Entry 5X2H (X-ray diffraction, 2.30 A resolution); this record covers chains A and D of the 4 polymer chains in the assembly.

== Chain A ==
Protein: CRISPR-associated endonuclease Cas9
Source organism: Campylobacter jejuni subsp. jejuni serotype O:2 (strain ATCC 700819 / NCTC 11168)
UniProtKB: Q0P897 (CAS9_CAMJE); residue numbers follow UniProt; this construct covers 1-480, 642-984
Chain sequence (835 residues; numbered -5 to 984; 155 numbers in that range are skipped by the numbering (no residue carries them; nothing is unmodelled there); the number before each row is that of its first residue; numbers below 1 keep their minus sign (Ser-5 is residue -5)):
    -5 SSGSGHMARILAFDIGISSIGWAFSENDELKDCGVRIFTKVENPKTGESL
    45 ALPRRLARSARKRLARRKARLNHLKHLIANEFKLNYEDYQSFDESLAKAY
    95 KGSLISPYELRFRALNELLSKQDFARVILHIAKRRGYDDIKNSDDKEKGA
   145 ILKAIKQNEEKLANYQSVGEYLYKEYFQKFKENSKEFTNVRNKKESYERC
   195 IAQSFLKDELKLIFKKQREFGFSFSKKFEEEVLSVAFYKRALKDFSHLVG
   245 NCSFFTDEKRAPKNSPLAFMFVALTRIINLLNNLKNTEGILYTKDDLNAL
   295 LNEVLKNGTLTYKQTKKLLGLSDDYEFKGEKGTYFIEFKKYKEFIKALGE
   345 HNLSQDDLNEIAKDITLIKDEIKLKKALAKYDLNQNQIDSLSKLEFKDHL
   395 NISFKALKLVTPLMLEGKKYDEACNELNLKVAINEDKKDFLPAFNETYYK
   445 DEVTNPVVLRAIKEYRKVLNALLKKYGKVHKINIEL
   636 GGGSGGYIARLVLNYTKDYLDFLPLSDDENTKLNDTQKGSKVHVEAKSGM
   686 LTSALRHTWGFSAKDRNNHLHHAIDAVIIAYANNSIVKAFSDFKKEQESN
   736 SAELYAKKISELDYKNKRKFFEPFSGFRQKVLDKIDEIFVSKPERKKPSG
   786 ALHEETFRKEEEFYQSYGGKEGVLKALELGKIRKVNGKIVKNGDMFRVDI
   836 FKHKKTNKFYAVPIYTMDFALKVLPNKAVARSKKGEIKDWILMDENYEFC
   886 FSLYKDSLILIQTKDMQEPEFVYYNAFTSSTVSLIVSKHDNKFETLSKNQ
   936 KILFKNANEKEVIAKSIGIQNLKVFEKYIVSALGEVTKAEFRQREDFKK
Disordered / not traced: -5 to 0, 34-41, 137-139, 340-347, 636-639, 663-676, 717-762
Construct notes: expression tag (-5 to 0); linker (636-641)
Swiss-Prot annotation at these positions:
  - active site: Asp8 (For RuvC-like nuclease domain)
  - binding site (Mg(2+)): Asp8, Glu479, His707
What the authors report for this chain:
  - binding site for Target DNA strand: Arg866
  - mutagenesis - D8A, R866A, T913A, S915A, S951A: decreased catalytic activity
  - mutagenesis - T791A: abolished catalytic activity
  - catalytic residues: Asp8

== Chain D ==
Molecule: Non-target DNA strand
Sequence (8 nucleotides; row label = number of the first residue in the row):
     1 AGAAACAG

== Interface between chain A and chain D ==
Pairs across the interface (23; chain A residue first):
  Arg780(A) with DG2(D), salt bridge to the phosphate
  Ser801(A) with DA5(D), sugar contact; DC6(D), hydrogen bond to the phosphate
  Tyr802(A) with DA5(D), hydrogen bond to the phosphate
  Lys816(A) with DA4(D), phosphate contact; DA5(D), salt bridge to the phosphate
  Asn827(A) with DA4(D), hydrogen bond to the phosphate
  Gly828(A) with DA3(D), sugar contact
  Asp829(A) with DG2(D), sugar contact; DA3(D), phosphate contact
  Met830(A) with DA3(D), hydrogen bond to the phosphate; DA4(D), phosphate contact
  Tyr850(A) with DA4(D), hydrogen bond to the phosphate
  Arg866(A) with DA7(D), base contact
  Lys890(A) with DG2(D), phosphate contact; DA3(D), salt bridge to the phosphate
  Ala911(A) with DA3(D), phosphate contact
  Thr913(A) with DA4(D), base contact
  Ser914(A) with DA4(D), hydrogen bond to the phosphate
  Ser915(A) with DA4(D), sugar contact; DA5(D), hydrogen bond to the base
  Thr916(A) with DC6(D), base contact; DA7(D), base contact
Also at the interface, not in a pair above, chain D (8 interface residues in all): DA1, DG8

== Overview ==
16 residues of chain A face 8 of chain D across their interface, with 7 hydrogen bonds and 3 salt bridges.
Among the polar pairs are Ser915(A)-DA5(D), Ser801(A)-DC6(D) and Tyr802(A)-DA5(D). The paper reports the
catalytic residue Asp8(A); D8A, R866A and T913A of chain A, among others, reduce catalytic activity; 6
substitutions were tested in all.
Here chain A is CRISPR-associated endonuclease Cas9 (Campylobacter jejuni subsp. jejuni serotype O:2 (strain
ATCC 700819 / NCTC 11168)) and chain D is Non-target DNA strand. Entry 5X2H (Crystal structure of
Campylobacter jejuni Cas9 in complex with sgRNA and target DNA (AGAAACA PAM)) was determined by X-ray
diffraction together with 5X2G from the same study.
